8QE9 - chains 2G and 2I of the 64 polymer chains in the assembly; structure by electron microscopy, 3.90 A resolution.

== Chain 2G (and 2I) ==
Molecule: Helix-turn-helix XRE family protein
Organism: Staphylococcus aureus
Notes: chain 2I of this document is another copy of the same molecule, construct and numbering; everything in this record applies to it too
Reference sequence: A0FIL5 (A0FIL5_STAAU); numbering as in UniProt (aligned over 2-224)
Amino-acid sequence (233 residues; numbered 0 to 232; the number before each row is that of its first residue; numbering starts at 0):
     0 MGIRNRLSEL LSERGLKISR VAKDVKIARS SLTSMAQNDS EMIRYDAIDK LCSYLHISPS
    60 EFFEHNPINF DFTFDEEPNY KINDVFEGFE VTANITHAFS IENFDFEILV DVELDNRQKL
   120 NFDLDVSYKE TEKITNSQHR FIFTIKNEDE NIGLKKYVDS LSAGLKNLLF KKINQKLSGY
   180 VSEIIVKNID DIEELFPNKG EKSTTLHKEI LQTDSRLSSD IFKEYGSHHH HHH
Unresolved in the structure: 0-1, 196-200, 224-232
Sequence notes: initiating methionine (0); expression tag (1, 225-232)
From the paper describing this entry:
  - mutagenesis - E89A/V90A/T91A: unchanged binding to DUF1071 domain-containing protein
  - mutagenesis - F195A/P196A/N197A/K198A/G199A/E200A: abolished binding to DUF1071 domain-containing protein

== Chain 2G / chain 2I interface ==
Contacting residue pairs (16; chain 2G residue first):
  Thr72(2G) - Lys22(2I)  hydrogen bond
  Thr72(2G) - Arg28(2I)
  Phe73(2G) - Arg28(2I)
  Asp74(2G) - Ser18(2I)
  Asp74(2G) - Arg28(2I)  salt bridge
  Glu75(2G) - Arg28(2I)
  Glu106(2G) - Ser18(2I)  hydrogen bond
  Leu108(2G) - Ser18(2I)
  Leu108(2G) - Lys22(2I)
  Leu108(2G) - Arg28(2I)
  Asp110(2G) - Lys22(2I)
  Asn120(2G) - Arg19(2I)  hydrogen bond (backbone-side chain)
  Asn120(2G) - Asp23(2I)  hydrogen bond
  Asp122(2G) - Lys16(2I)
  Asp122(2G) - Arg19(2I)  salt bridge
  Glu149(2G) - Lys16(2I)

== Summary ==
Chain 2G and chain 2I form an interface of 10 and 6 residues respectively, with 4 hydrogen bonds and 2 salt
bridges. Among the polar pairs are Asp74(2G)-Arg28(2I), Asp122(2G)-Arg19(2I) and Thr72(2G)-Lys22(2I). From the
paper: F195A/P196A/N197A/K198A/G199A/E200A of chain 2G abolish binding to DUF1071 domain-containing protein;
E89A/V90A/T91A of chain 2G leave binding to DUF1071 domain-containing protein unchanged.
Chain 2G and chain 2I are both Helix-turn-helix XRE family protein (Staphylococcus aureus); the structure,
Complex between the 80a-Sak SSAP and the SaPI2 Stl master regulator, was determined by electron microscopy
together with 8Q86, 8RC5 and 8PQ8 from the same study.
